PDB entry 6BOU | X-ray diffraction, 2.54 A resolution | chains A and V of the 3 polymer chains in the assembly

== Chain A ==
Molecule: DNA-(apurinic or apyrimidinic site) lyase
Organism: Homo sapiens
Notes: EC 3.1.-.-, 4.2.99.18
Reference sequence: P27695 (APEX1_HUMAN); residue numbers follow UniProt; this construct covers 1-318
Amino-acid sequence (318 residues; each row starts with the number of its first residue):
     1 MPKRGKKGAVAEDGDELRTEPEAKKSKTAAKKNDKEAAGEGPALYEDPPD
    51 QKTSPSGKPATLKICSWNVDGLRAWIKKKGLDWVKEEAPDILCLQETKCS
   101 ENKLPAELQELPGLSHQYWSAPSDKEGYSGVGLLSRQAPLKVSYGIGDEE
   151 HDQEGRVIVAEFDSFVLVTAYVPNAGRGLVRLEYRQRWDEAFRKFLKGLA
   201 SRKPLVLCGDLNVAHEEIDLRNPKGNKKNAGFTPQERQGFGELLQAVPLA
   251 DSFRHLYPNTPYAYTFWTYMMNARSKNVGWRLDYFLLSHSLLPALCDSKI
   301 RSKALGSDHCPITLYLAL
Unresolved in the structure: 1-42, 125-126, 147-153
Construct notes: engineered mutation Ala138 (Cys in P27695)

== Chain V ==
Molecule: 21-nt DNA strand
Sequence (21 nucleotides; numbered 1 to 21; the number before each row is that of its first residue):
     1 GGATCCGTCGATCGCATCAGC

== How chain A and chain V interact ==
Pairs across the interface (20):
  Asp70(A) with DG14(V), sugar contact
  Gly71(A) with DG14(V), phosphate contact; DC15(V), phosphate contact
  Leu72(A) with DC15(V), phosphate contact
  Arg73(A) with DC15(V), hydrogen bond to the phosphate; DA16(V), salt bridge to the phosphate
  Ala74(A) with DG14(V), sugar contact; DC15(V), hydrogen bond to the phosphate
  Lys78(A) with DC13(V), phosphate contact; DG14(V), salt bridge to the phosphate
  Lys98(A) with DG14(V), base contact; DC15(V), sugar contact
  Gly127(A) with DC15(V), phosphate contact; DA16(V), sugar contact
  Arg177(A) with DA11(V), base contact
  Lys224(A) with DC6(V), base contact
  Tyr269(A) with DT12(V), base contact; DC13(V), sugar contact
  Met270(A) with DA11(V), base contact; DT12(V), sugar contact
Also at the interface, not in a pair above, chain V (10 interface residues in all): DC5, DG7, DG10

== Summary ==
The interface between chain A and chain V involves 12 residues on one side and 10 on the other, with 2
hydrogen bonds and 2 salt bridges. Polar pairs include Arg73(A)-DC15(V), Ala74(A)-DC15(V) and
Arg73(A)-DA16(V).
Here chain A is DNA-(apurinic or apyrimidinic site) lyase (Homo sapiens) and chain V is a 21-nt DNA strand.
Entry 6BOU (Human APE1 substrate complex with an T/C mismatch adjacent the THF) was determined by X-ray
diffraction (same publication as 6BOQ, 6BOR, 6BOS, 6BOT, 6BOV and 6BOW).
